Entry 7YKG (X-ray diffraction, 2.16 A resolution); this record covers chains A and B.

== Chain A ==
Molecule: Membrane-associated guanylate kinase, WW and PDZ domain-containing protein 2
Organism: Mus musculus
UniProt: Q9WVQ1 (MAGI2_MOUSE); numbering as in UniProt (aligned over 9-238)
Chain sequence (234 residues; each row starts with the number of its first residue):
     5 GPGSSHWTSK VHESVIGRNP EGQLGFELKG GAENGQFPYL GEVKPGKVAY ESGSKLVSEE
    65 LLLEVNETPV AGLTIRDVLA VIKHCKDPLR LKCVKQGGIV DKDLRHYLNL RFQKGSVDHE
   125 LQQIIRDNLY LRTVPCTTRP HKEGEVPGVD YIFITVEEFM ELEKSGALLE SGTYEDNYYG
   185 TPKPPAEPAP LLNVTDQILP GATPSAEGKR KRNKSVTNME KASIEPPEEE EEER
Unresolved in the structure: 5-8, 197-238
Sequence notes: expression tag (5-8)

== Chain B ==
Molecule: SGEF
Organism: Mus musculus
Chain sequence (12 residues; numbered 0 to 11; the number before each row is that of its first residue; numbering starts at 0):
     0 GLRSTSYRRA VV
Modified / non-standard residues: S5 (phosphoserine; SEP)

== How chain A and chain B interact ==
Residue-residue contacts - 27 pairs, chain A then chain B:
  R130(A) - V10(B)
  Y134(A) - G0(B)  hydrogen bond (backbone-backbone)
  Y134(A) - R2(B)
  Y134(A) - Y6(B)
  T137(A) - G0(B)  hydrogen bond (backbone-backbone)
  T137(A) - R2(B)  hydrogen bond
  P139(A) - R2(B)
  P139(A) - Y6(B)  hydrophobic
  R143(A) - S5(B)
  Y155(A) - S3(B)  hydrogen bond
  Y155(A) - S5(B)
  Y155(A) - Y6(B)
  E174(A) - Y6(B)  hydrogen bond
  E174(A) - V10(B)
  S175(A) - V10(B)
  G176(A) - A9(B)
  G176(A) - V10(B)
  T177(A) - A9(B)
  Y178(A) - S5(B)
  Y178(A) - R8(B)  hydrogen bond
  Y178(A) - A9(B)  hydrophobic
  Y183(A) - S5(B)
  Y183(A) - Y6(B)  hydrophobic
  Y183(A) - A9(B)  hydrophobic
  G184(A) - Y6(B)
  T185(A) - R2(B)  hydrogen bond
  T185(A) - Y6(B)  hydrogen bond
Also at the interface, not in a pair above, chain A (16 interface residues in all): D131, V138
Also at the interface, not in a pair above, chain B (9 interface residues in all): R7

== In short ==
16 residues of chain A and 9 residues of chain B are in contact, with 8 hydrogen bonds. Polar contacts include
T137(A)-R2(B), Y155(A)-S3(B) and E174(A)-Y6(B).
Here chain A is Membrane-associated guanylate kinase, WW and PDZ domain-containing protein 2 and chain B is
SGEF, both from Mus musculus. Entry 7YKG (Crystal structure of MAGI2 PDZ0-GK/pSGEF complex) was determined by
X-ray diffraction, deposited together with 7YKH, 7YKF and 7YKI.
